6FQ5 - chains D and J of the 10 polymer chains in the assembly; structure by electron microscopy, 3.80 A resolution.

[Chain D]
Molecule: Histone H2B
Organism: Xenopus laevis
Reference sequence: A0A1L8FQ56 (A0A1L8FQ56_XENLA); residues 27-121 here correspond to UniProt positions 31-125 (UniProt number = residue number + 4)
Sequence (95 residues; numbered 27 to 121; the number before each row is that of its first residue):
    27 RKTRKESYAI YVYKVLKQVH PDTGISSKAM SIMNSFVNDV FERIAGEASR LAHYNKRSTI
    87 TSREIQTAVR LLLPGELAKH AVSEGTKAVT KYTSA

[Chain J]
Molecule: 147-nt DNA strand
Organism: synthetic construct
Sequence (147 nucleotides; row label = number of the first residue in the row; numbers below 1 keep their minus sign (DC-73 is residue -73)):
   -73 CTGGAGAATC CCGGTGCCGA GGCCGCTCAA TTGGTCGTAG ACAGCTCTAG CACCGCTTAA
   -13 ACGCACGTAC GCGCTGTCCC CCGCGTTTTA ACCGCCAAGG GGATTACTCC CTAGTCTCCA
    47 GGCACGTGTC AGATATATAC ATCCTGT

[Interface between chain D and chain J]
Residue-residue contacts (12; chain D residue first):
  Arg27(D) with DC49(J), hydrogen bond to the base; DA50(J), hydrogen bond to the sugar; DC51(J), phosphate contact
  Arg30(D) with DC49(J), phosphate contact; DA50(J), phosphate contact
  Lys31(D) with DA50(J), hydrogen bond to the phosphate
  Glu32(D) with DC49(J), phosphate contact
  Ser33(D) with DC49(J), hydrogen bond to the phosphate
  Ile36(D) with DG48(J), phosphate contact; DC49(J), phosphate contact
  Tyr37(D) with DG48(J), hydrogen bond to the phosphate
  Lys40(D) with DG48(J), salt bridge to the phosphate
Also at the interface, not in a pair above, chain D (10 interface residues in all): Thr29, Thr85
Also at the interface, not in a pair above, chain J (5 interface residues in all): DT38

[Summary]
The interface between chain D and chain J involves 10 residues on one side and 5 on the other, with 5 hydrogen
bonds and 1 salt bridge. Polar contacts include Arg27(D)-DC49(J), Arg27(D)-DA50(J) and Lys31(D)-DA50(J).
Chain D is Histone H2B (Xenopus laevis) and chain J is a 147-nt DNA strand (synthetic construct); the
structure, Class 1 : canonical nucleosome, was determined by electron microscopy together with 6FQ6 and 6FQ8
from the same study.
